3RZD - chains A and F of the 12 polymer chains in the assembly; structure by X-ray diffraction, 3.30 A resolution.

# Chain A
Name: DNA-directed RNA polymerase II subunit RPB1
Organism: Saccharomyces cerevisiae
Notes: EC 2.7.7.6
Reference sequence: P04050 (RPB1_YEAST); residue numbers follow UniProt; this construct covers 1-1733
Chain sequence (1733 residues; numbered 1 to 1733; the number before each row is that of its first residue):
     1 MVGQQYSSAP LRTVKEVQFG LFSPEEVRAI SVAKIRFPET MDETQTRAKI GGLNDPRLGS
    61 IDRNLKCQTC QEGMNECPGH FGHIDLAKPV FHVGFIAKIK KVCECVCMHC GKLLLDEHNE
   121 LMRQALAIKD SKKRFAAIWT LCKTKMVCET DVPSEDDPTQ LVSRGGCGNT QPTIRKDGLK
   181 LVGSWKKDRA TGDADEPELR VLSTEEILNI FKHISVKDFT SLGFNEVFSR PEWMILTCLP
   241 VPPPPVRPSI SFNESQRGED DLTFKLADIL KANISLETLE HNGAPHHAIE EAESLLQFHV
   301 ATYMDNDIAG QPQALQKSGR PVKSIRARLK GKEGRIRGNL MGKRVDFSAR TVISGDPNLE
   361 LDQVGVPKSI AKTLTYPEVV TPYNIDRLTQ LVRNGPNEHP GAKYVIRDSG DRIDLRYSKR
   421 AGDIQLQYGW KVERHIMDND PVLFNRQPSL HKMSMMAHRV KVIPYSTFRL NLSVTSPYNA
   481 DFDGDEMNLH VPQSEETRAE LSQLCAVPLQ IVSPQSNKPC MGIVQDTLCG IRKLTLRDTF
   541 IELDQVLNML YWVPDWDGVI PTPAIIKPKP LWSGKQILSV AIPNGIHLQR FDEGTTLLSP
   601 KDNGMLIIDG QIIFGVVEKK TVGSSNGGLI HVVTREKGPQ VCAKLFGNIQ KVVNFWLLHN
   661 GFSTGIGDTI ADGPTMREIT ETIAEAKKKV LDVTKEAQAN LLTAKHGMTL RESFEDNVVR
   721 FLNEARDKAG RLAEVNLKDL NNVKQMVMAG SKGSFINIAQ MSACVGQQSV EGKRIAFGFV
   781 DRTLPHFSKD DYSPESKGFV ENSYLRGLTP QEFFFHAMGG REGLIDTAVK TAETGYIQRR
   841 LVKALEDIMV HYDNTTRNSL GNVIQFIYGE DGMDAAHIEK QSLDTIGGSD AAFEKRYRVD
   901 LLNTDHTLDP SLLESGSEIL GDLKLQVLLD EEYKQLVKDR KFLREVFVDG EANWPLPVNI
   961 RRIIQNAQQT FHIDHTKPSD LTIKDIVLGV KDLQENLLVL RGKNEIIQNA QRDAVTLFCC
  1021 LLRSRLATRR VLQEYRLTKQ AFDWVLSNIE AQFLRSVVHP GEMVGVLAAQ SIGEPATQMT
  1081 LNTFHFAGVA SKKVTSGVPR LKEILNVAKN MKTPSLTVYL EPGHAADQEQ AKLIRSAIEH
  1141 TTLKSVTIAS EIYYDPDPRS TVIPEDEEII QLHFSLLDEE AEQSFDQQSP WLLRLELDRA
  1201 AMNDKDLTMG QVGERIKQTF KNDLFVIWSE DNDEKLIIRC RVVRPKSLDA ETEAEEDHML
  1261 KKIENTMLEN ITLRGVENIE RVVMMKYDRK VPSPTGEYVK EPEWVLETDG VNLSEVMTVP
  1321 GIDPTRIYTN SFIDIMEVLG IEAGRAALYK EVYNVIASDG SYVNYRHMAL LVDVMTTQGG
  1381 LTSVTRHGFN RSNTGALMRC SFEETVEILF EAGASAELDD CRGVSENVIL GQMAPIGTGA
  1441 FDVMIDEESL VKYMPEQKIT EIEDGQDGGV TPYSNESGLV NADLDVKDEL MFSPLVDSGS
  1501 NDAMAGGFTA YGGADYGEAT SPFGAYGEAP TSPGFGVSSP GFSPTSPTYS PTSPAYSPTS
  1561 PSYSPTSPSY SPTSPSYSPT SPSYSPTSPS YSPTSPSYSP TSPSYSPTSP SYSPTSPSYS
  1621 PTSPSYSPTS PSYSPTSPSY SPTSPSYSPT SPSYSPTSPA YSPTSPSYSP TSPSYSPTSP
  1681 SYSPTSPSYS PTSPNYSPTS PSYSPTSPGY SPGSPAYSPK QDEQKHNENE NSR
Disordered / not traced: 1-2, 155-160, 187-198, 1177-1186, 1244-1253, 1446-1733
Curated features (UniProtKB/Swiss-Prot):
  - region: Pro248 to Asp260 (Lid loop), Asn306 to Lys323 (Rudder loop), Pro810 to Glu822 (Bridging helix)
  - binding site (Zn(2+)): Cys67, Cys70, Cys77, His80, Cys107, Cys110, Cys148, Cys167
  - binding site (Mg(2+)): Asp481, Asp483, Asp485
  - modified residue: Thr1471 (Phosphothreonine)
  - cross-link (Glycyl lysine isopeptide (Lys-Gly)): Lys695 (interchain with G-Cter in ubiquitin), Lys1246 (interchain with G-Cter in ubiquitin), Lys1350 (interchain with G-Cter in ubiquitin)
  - natural variant: Ser1653 to Pro1659 (deletion: In strain: A364A)
  - mutagenesis: Lys1246 (K1246R: Impairs ubiquitination during transcription stress)
Metal / ion sites: Zn2+ site 1: Cys67, Cys70, Cys77, His80; Zn2+ site 2: Cys107, Cys110, Cys148, Cys167; Mg2+: Asp481, Asp483, Asp485 (shared with 1 residue of chain R)

# Chain F
Name: DNA-directed RNA polymerases I, II, and III subunit RPABC2
Organism: Saccharomyces cerevisiae
Reference sequence: P20435 (RPAB2_YEAST); numbering as in UniProt (aligned over 1-155)
Chain sequence (155 residues; row label = number of the first residue in the row):
     1 MSDYEEAFND GNENFEDFDV EHFSDEETYE EKPQFKDGET TDANGKTIVT GGNGPEDFQQ
    61 HEQIRRKTLK EKAIPKDQRA TTPYMTKYER ARILGTRALQ ISMNAPVFVD LEGETDPLRI
   121 AMKELAEKKI PLVIRRYLPD GSFEDWSVEE LIVDL
Disordered / not traced: 1-70
Curated features (UniProtKB/Swiss-Prot):
  - region: Leu111 to Leu132 (Leucine-zipper)
  - modified residue: Ser24 (Phosphoserine)

# How chain A and chain F interact
Pairs across the interface (67):
  Val379(A) with Ser102(F); Met103(F), hydrophobic
  Val380(A) with Asn104(F)
  Thr381(A) with Ser102(F); Asn104(F)
  Pro382(A) with Asn104(F)
  Tyr383(A) with Val107(F); Leu111(F), hydrophobic; Thr115(F), hydrogen bond (backbone-side chain)
  Ser494(A) with Leu99(F)
  Glu495(A) with Ala98(F); Leu99(F); Pro117(F)
  Glu496(A) with Gly95(F); Leu99(F)
  Ala499(A) with Gly95(F); Leu118(F), hydrophobic
  Gln503(A) with Arg90(F)
  Leu504(A) with Lys87(F); Ala91(F), hydrophobic
  His851(A) with Pro139(F)
  Tyr852(A) with Thr81(F); Glu89(F), hydrogen bond; Arg136(F); Tyr137(F)
  Asp853(A) with Leu138(F); Pro139(F)
  Arg857(A) with Pro139(F)
  Arg1001(A) with Ala80(F); Thr82(F), hydrogen bond; Pro83(F)
  Lys1003(A) with Gln78(F); Arg79(F), hydrogen bond (side chain-backbone)
  Leu1054(A) with Tyr84(F)
  Arg1055(A) with Asp154(F), salt bridge; Leu155(F)
  His1059(A) with Thr86(F); Lys87(F), hydrogen bond (side chain-backbone)
  Pro1060(A) with Thr86(F); Tyr88(F)
  Gly1061(A) with Tyr88(F)
  Glu1062(A) with Lys87(F), salt bridge; Tyr88(F)
  Arg1422(A) with Pro139(F)
  Met1433(A) with Arg92(F)
  Gly1437(A) with Tyr88(F)
  Thr1438(A) with Tyr88(F); Arg92(F), hydrogen bond (backbone-side chain)
  Phe1441(A) with Tyr88(F); Glu89(F); Arg92(F), hydrogen bond (backbone-side chain); Ile134(F), hydrophobic; Arg135(F)
  Asp1442(A) with Val133(F); Ile134(F); Arg135(F), hydrogen bond (backbone-backbone); Tyr137(F)
  Val1443(A) with Arg92(F); Ile93(F), hydrophobic; Leu132(F), hydrophobic; Val133(F); Ile134(F), hydrophobic
  Met1444(A) with Leu132(F); Val133(F), hydrogen bond (backbone-backbone); Arg135(F)
  Ile1445(A) with Pro131(F); Leu132(F), hydrophobic
Other interface residues (no listed pair), chain A (40 interface residues in all): Asn384, Tyr428, Gly429, Ser502, Ala1051, Met1063, Gly1439, Ala1440
Other interface residues (no listed pair), chain F (42 interface residues in all): Met85, Leu94, Thr96, Ile101, Glu114

# Summary
Chain A and chain F form an interface of 40 and 42 residues respectively; the contacts include 9 hydrogen
bonds and 2 salt bridges. Polar pairs include Arg1055(A)-Asp154(F), Glu1062(A)-Lys87(F) and
Tyr383(A)-Thr115(F).
Here chain A is DNA-directed RNA polymerase II subunit RPB1 and chain F is DNA-directed RNA polymerases I, II,
and III subunit RPABC2, both from Saccharomyces cerevisiae. Entry 3RZD (RNA Polymerase II Initiation Complex
with a 5-nt RNA) was determined by X-ray diffraction together with 3RZO, 3S14, 3S15, 3S16, 3S17, 3S1M and 5
further entries from the same study.
